8QX7 - chains A and B; structure by X-ray diffraction, 1.95 A resolution.

== Chain A (and B) ==
Molecule: All4940 protein
Notes: chain B of this document is another copy of the same molecule, construct and numbering; everything in this record applies to it too
Reference sequence: Q8YMJ3 (Q8YMJ3_NOSS1); residues 2-140 here = UniProt positions 2-140
Chain sequence (148 residues; numbered 0 to 147; the number before each row is that of its first residue; numbering starts at 0):
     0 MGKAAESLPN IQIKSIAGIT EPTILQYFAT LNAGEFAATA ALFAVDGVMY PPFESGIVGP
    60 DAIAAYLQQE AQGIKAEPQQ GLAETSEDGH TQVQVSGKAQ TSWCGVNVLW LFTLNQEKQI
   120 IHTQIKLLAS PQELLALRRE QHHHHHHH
Not modelled in the structure: 0-8, 133-147 (chain B: 0-6, 133-147)
Differences from the reference sequence: initiating methionine (0); expression tag (1, 141-147)
Ligand contacts: malonic acid (MLA): Tyr26, Leu30, Met48, Pro50, Pro51, Tyr65, Leu66, Ile73, Trp109, Ile124

== Chain A / chain B interface ==
Inter-chain disulfides: Cys103(A)-Cys103(B)
Contacting residue pairs (37):
  Ala16(A) with Leu81(B); Glu83(B)
  Gly17(A) with Leu81(B)
  Gln78(A) with Gln91(B), hydrogen bond
  Gln79(A) with Leu81(B); Gln91(B); Gln93(B)
  Gly80(A) with Leu81(B); Gln93(B)
  Leu81(A) with Gln79(B); Gly80(B); Leu81(B), hydrophobic; Gln93(B); Val94(B); Ser95(B)
  Ala82(A) with Gln79(B), hydrogen bond (backbone-side chain)
  Glu83(A) with Gln79(B); Ser95(B), hydrogen bond
  Ser85(A) with Pro130(B)
  His89(A) with Pro130(B)
  Gln91(A) with Ala128(B); Ser129(B); Pro130(B)
  Gln93(A) with Gln93(B), hydrogen bond (backbone-side chain)
  Ser95(A) with Gln93(B), hydrogen bond; Leu110(B)
  Leu108(A) with Leu108(B), hydrophobic; Lys125(B)
  Lys125(A) with Leu126(B), hydrogen bond (side chain-backbone)
  Leu126(A) with Lys125(B), hydrogen bond (backbone-side chain)
  Leu127(A) with Leu110(B), hydrophobic; Gln123(B); Lys125(B)
  Ala128(A) with Tyr49(B); Gln123(B)
  Gln131(A) with Tyr49(B); His121(B)
Interface residues without a listed pair, chain A (22 interface residues in all): Asp87, Val94, Leu110
Interface residues without a listed pair, chain B (20 interface residues in all): Val92, Leu127

== Overview ==
The interface between chain A and chain B involves 22 residues on one side and 20 on the other; the contacts
include 1 disulfide bond and 7 hydrogen bonds. Polar contacts include Gln78(A)-Gln91(B), Ala82(A)-Gln79(B) and
Glu83(A)-Ser95(B). Bound to chain A: malonic acid.
Chain A and chain B are both All4940 protein; the structure, Apo-C-Terminal Domain Homolog of the Orange
Carotenoid Protein from Anabaena at a resolution of 1.95 Angstroms, was determined by X-ray diffraction (same
publication as 8QX5).
